Entry 5XYN (X-ray diffraction, 3.30 A resolution); this record covers chains A and C of the 4 polymer chains in the assembly.

# Chain A
Protein: Platinum sensitivity protein 3
Source organism: Saccharomyces cerevisiae (strain ATCC 204508 / S288c)
UniProtKB: Q12318 (PSY3_YEAST); residue numbers follow UniProt; this construct covers 1-242
Sequence (244 residues; numbered -1 to 242; the number before each row is that of its first residue; numbers below 1 keep their minus sign (Gly-1 is residue -1)):
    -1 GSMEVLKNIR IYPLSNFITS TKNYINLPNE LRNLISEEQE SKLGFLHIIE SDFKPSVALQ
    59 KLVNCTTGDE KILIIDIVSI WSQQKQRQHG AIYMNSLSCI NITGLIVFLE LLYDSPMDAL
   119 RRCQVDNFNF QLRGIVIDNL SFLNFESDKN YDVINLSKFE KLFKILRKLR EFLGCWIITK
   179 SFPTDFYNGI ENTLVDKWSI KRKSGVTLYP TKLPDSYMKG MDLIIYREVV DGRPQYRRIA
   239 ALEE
Not modelled in the structure: 63-66, 145-155, 194-205, 228-231, 240-242
Construct notes: expression tag (-1 to 0)
From the paper describing this entry:
  - conformationally variable residues (domain motion): Thr19
  - mutagenesis - I16D: unchanged binding to Suppressor of HU sensitivity involved in recombination protein 1 (chain C)
  - mutagenesis - L12D, F15D: abolished growth
  - mutagenesis - I16D: decreased growth

# Chain C
Protein: Suppressor of HU sensitivity involved in recombination protein 1
Source organism: Saccharomyces cerevisiae (strain ATCC 204508 / S288c)
UniProtKB: P38751 (SHU1_YEAST); residue numbers follow UniProt; this construct covers 1-150
Sequence (150 residues; each row starts with the number of its first residue):
     1 MQFEERLQQL VESDWSLDQS SPNVLVIVLG DTARKYVELG GLKEHVTTNT VAGHVASRER
    61 VSVVFLGRVK YLYMYLTRMQ AQANGPQYSN VLVYGLWDLT ATQDGPQQLR LLSLVLRQCL
   121 SLPSKVEFYP EPPSSSVPAR LLRFWDHIIR
Not modelled in the structure: 18-20, 102
From the paper describing this entry:
  - mutagenesis - Y73D/L111D/L114D, L141A/F144A/W145A/I148A, L141D/F144D/W145D/I148D: abolished binding to Suppressor of hydroxyurea sensitivity protein 2
  - mutagenesis - Y73A/L111A/L114A: decreased binding to Suppressor of hydroxyurea sensitivity protein 2
  - mutagenesis - V51A, V51L: unchanged binding to Platinum sensitivity protein 3 (chain A)
  - mutagenesis - V51D, L141D, W145D: abolished growth
  - mutagenesis - V51A, V51L, L114D, F144D: decreased growth

# How chain A and chain C interact
Contacting residue pairs - 66 pairs, chain A then chain C:
  Ser0(A) - Tyr71(C)
  Ser0(A) - Met74(C)
  Met1(A) - Met74(C)  hydrophobic
  Val3(A) - Tyr71(C)  hydrophobic
  Leu4(A) - Tyr71(C)
  Leu4(A) - Met74(C)
  Leu4(A) - Tyr75(C)
  Leu4(A) - Arg78(C)  hydrogen bond (backbone-side chain)
  Ile7(A) - Phe65(C)
  Ile7(A) - Leu66(C)  hydrophobic
  Ile7(A) - Tyr75(C)  hydrophobic
  Arg8(A) - Val64(C)
  Ile9(A) - Ser62(C)
  Ile9(A) - Val63(C)
  Ile9(A) - Val64(C)  hydrophobic
  Ile9(A) - Tyr88(C)
  Tyr10(A) - Val61(C)
  Tyr10(A) - Ser62(C)
  Tyr10(A) - Val63(C)  hydrogen bond (backbone-backbone)
  Tyr10(A) - Phe65(C)  hydrophobic
  Pro11(A) - Arg58(C)
  Pro11(A) - Val61(C)
  Leu12(A) - Val11(C)  hydrophobic
  Leu12(A) - Ser57(C)  hydrogen bond (backbone-backbone)
  Leu12(A) - Val61(C)  hydrogen bond (backbone-backbone)
  Leu12(A) - Val63(C)  hydrophobic
  Ser13(A) - Ser57(C)  hydrogen bond (backbone-backbone)
  Phe15(A) - Val37(C)
  Phe15(A) - Glu38(C)
  Phe15(A) - Leu42(C)
  Phe15(A) - Lys43(C)
  Phe15(A) - Val63(C)  hydrophobic
  Phe15(A) - Phe65(C)  hydrophobic
  Ile16(A) - Lys43(C)
  Ile16(A) - Val46(C)
  Ile16(A) - Ser57(C)
  Thr17(A) - Lys43(C)
  Thr17(A) - Val46(C)
  Thr17(A) - Thr47(C)
  Thr17(A) - Thr48(C)  hydrogen bond (backbone-backbone)
  Ser18(A) - Thr48(C)
  Ser18(A) - His54(C)
  Thr19(A) - Thr47(C)  hydrogen bond
  Thr19(A) - Thr48(C)  hydrogen bond (backbone-backbone)
  Tyr111(A) - Arg58(C)  hydrogen bond (backbone-side chain)
  Asp112(A) - Arg58(C)  hydrogen bond (backbone-side chain)
  Pro114(A) - Val55(C)  hydrophobic
  Pro114(A) - Arg58(C)
  Met115(A) - Trp15(C)  hydrophobic
  Met115(A) - Ala52(C)  hydrophobic
  Met115(A) - Val55(C)  hydrophobic
  Arg119(A) - Leu17(C)
  Phe126(A) - Thr50(C)
  Phe126(A) - Val51(C)
  Phe126(A) - Ala52(C)  hydrogen bond (backbone-backbone)
  Asn127(A) - Glu12(C)
  Asn127(A) - Asp14(C)  hydrogen bond
  Asn127(A) - Trp15(C)  hydrogen bond (side chain-backbone)
  Asn127(A) - Thr50(C)
  Phe128(A) - Thr50(C)
  Phe128(A) - Val51(C)  hydrogen bond (backbone-backbone)
  Gln129(A) - Asn49(C)
  Leu130(A) - Val51(C)  hydrophobic
  Phe170(A) - His54(C)  hydrogen bond (backbone-side chain)
  Phe170(A) - Arg58(C)
  Leu171(A) - His54(C)  hydrogen bond (backbone-side chain)
Interface residues without a listed pair, chain A (31 interface residues in all): Lys5, Leu118, Gly172
Interface residues without a listed pair, chain C (35 interface residues in all): Leu7, Ser13, Glu59, Lys70
Interface features reported in the paper:
  - residue pairs: Pro114(A)-Val51(C) (hydrophobic contact), Leu118(A)-Val51(C) (hydrophobic contact), Phe128(A)-Val51(C) (hydrophobic contact), Leu130(A)-Val51(C) (hydrophobic contact)
  - interface residues, chain A: Met1(A), Val3(A), Leu4(A), Ile7(A), Leu12(A), Phe15(A), Ile16(A)
  - hot spots on chain A (mutagenesis) - L12D, F15D: abolished binding to Suppressor of HU sensitivity involved in recombination protein 1 (chain C)
  - interface residues, chain C: Leu7(C), Val37(C), Leu42(C), Val46(C), Val51(C), Val61(C), Val63(C), Phe65(C), Leu66(C), Tyr71(C), Met74(C), Tyr75(C)
  - hot spots on chain C (mutagenesis) - V51D: abolished binding to Platinum sensitivity protein 3 (chain A)

# Overview
31 residues of chain A and 35 residues of chain C are in contact; the contacts include 16 hydrogen bonds.
Polar pairs include Leu4(A)-Arg78(C), Thr19(A)-Thr47(C) and Tyr111(A)-Arg58(C). The paper describes
hydrophobic contacts between Pro114(A) and Val51(C), Leu118(A) and Val51(C) and Phe128(A) and Val51(C) among
others. The paper reports that V51A, V51L and L114D of chain C, among others, reduce growth; interface
residues Met1(A), Val3(A) and Leu7(C) among others; 14 substitutions were tested in all.
Here chain A is Platinum sensitivity protein 3 and chain C is Suppressor of HU sensitivity involved in
recombination protein 1, both from Saccharomyces cerevisiae (strain ATCC 204508 / S288c). Entry 5XYN (The
crystal structure of Csm2-Psy3-Shu1-Shu2 complex from budding yeast) was determined by X-ray diffraction.
